1Q3G - chains B and D of the 4 polymer chains in the assembly; structure by X-ray diffraction, 2.65 A resolution.

== Chain B (and D) ==
Name: UDP-N-acetylglucosamine 1-carboxyvinyltransferase
From: Enterobacter cloacae
Notes: EC 2.5.1.7; chain D of this document is another copy of the same molecule, construct and numbering; everything in this record applies to it too
Reference sequence: P33038 (MURA_ENTCL); residues 1-419 here = UniProt positions 1-419
Sequence (419 residues; row label = number of the first residue in the row):
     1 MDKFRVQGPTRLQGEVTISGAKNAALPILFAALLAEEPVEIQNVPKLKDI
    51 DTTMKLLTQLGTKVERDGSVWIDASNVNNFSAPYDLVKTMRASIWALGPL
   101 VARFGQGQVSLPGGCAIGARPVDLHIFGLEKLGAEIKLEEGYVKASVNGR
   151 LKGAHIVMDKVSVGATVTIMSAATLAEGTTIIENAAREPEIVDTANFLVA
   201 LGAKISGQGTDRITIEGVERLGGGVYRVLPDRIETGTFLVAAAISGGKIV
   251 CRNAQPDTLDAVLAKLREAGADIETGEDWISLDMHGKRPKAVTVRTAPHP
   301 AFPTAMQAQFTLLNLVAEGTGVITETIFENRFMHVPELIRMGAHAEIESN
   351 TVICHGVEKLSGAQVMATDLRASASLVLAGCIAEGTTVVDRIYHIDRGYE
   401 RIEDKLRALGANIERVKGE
Construct notes: engineered mutation D67 (Asn in P33038), A305 (Asp in P33038)
Modified residues: D67 (beta-L-aspartic acid; IAS)
Curated features (UniProtKB/Swiss-Prot):
  - active site: C115 (Proton donor)
  - binding site (phosphoenolpyruvate): K22, N23
  - binding site (UDP-N-acetyl-alpha-D-glucosamine): R91, R120 to L124, K160 to V163, I327
  - modified residue: C115 (2-(S-cysteinyl)pyruvic acid O-phosphothioketal)
  - mutagenesis: C115 (C115D: Significantly lower binding of phosphoenolpyruvate; C115S: Loss of activity, but not of substrate binding), R120 (R120A: Loss of activity)
Ligand contacts: UDA (3'-1-carboxy-1-phosphonooxy-ethoxy-uridine-diphosphate-N-acetylglucosamine): K22, N23, L26, A92, W95, I117, R120, P121, V122, D123, L124, H125, K160, V161, S162, V163, G164, A165, E188, T304, A305, I327, F328, E329, R331, L370, R371

== Interface between chain B and chain D ==
Pairs across the interface (6; chain B residue first):
  T320(B) - T320(D)
  T324(B) - E348(D)
  E348(B) - R295(D)  salt bridge
  E348(B) - T324(D)
  E348(B) - T351(D)
  I353(B) - I353(D)  hydrophobic
Other interface residues (no listed pair), chain B (8 interface residues in all): R295, V322, S349, T351
Other interface residues (no listed pair), chain D (8 interface residues in all): V322, S349

== Summary ==
The chain B/chain D interface involves 8 residues from each chain; the contacts include 1 salt bridge. Its one
salt-bridged contact is E348(B)-R295(D). Ligands of chain B: compound UDA.
Both chains are UDP-N-acetylglucosamine 1-carboxyvinyltransferase (Enterobacter cloacae). Entry 1Q3G (MurA
(Asp305Ala) liganded with tetrahedral reaction intermediate) was determined by X-ray diffraction (same
publication as 1Q36).
